6CFZ - chains D and G of the 10 polymer chains in the assembly; structure by electron microscopy, 4.50 A resolution (low resolution: residue-level contacts below are approximate; hydrogen-bond / salt-bridge calls are withheld).

== Chain D ==
Name: Duo1
From: Chaetomium thermophilum
UniProtKB: G0SAN7 (G0SAN7_CHATD); residue numbers follow UniProt; this construct covers 49-158
Sequence (111 residues; row label = number of the first residue in the row):
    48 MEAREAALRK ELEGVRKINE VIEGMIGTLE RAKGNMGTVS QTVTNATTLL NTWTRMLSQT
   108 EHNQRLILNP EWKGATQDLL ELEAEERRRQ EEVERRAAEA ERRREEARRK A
Not modelled in the structure: 48, 122-158
Differences from the reference sequence: initiating methionine (48)

== Chain G ==
Name: Hsk3
From: Chaetomium thermophilum
Sequence (61 residues; numbered 21 to 81; the number before each row is that of its first residue):
    21 MAVKARQLAH LHSQLTQLSH NLATTENLMR MTAVQAEAMR GLGSWHAGLF MAASKVLGEE
    81 S
Not modelled in the structure: 21, 78-81

== Interface between chain D and chain G ==
Contacting residue pairs - 18 pairs, chain D then chain G:
  Met103(D) with Leu69(G); Ala72(G)
  Gln106(D) with Lys75(G)
  Thr107(D) with Trp65(G); Gly68(G); Leu69(G); Ala72(G)
  Asn110(D) with Gly68(G); Met71(G); Ala72(G)
  Gln111(D) with Gly61(G); Ser64(G); Trp65(G)
  Ile114(D) with Ser64(G); Ala67(G); Gly68(G)
  Leu115(D) with Arg60(G); Ser64(G)
Interface residues without a listed pair, chain G (11 interface residues in all): Val76

== Summary ==
7 residues of chain D and 11 residues of chain G are in contact.
Chain D is Duo1 and chain G is Hsk3, both from Chaetomium thermophilum; the structure, Structure of the
DASH/Dam1 complex shows its role at the yeast kinetochore-microtubule interface, was determined by electron
microscopy.
